PDB entry 6WMP | electron microscopy, 2.98 A resolution | chains C and R of the 8 polymer chains in the assembly

# Chain C
Name: DNA-directed RNA polymerase subunit beta
From: Francisella tularensis subsp. holarctica (strain LVS)
Notes: EC 2.7.7.6
Reference sequence: Q2A1M7 (RPOB_FRATH); residues 1-1358 here = UniProt positions 1-1358
Sequence (1358 residues; each row starts with the number of its first residue):
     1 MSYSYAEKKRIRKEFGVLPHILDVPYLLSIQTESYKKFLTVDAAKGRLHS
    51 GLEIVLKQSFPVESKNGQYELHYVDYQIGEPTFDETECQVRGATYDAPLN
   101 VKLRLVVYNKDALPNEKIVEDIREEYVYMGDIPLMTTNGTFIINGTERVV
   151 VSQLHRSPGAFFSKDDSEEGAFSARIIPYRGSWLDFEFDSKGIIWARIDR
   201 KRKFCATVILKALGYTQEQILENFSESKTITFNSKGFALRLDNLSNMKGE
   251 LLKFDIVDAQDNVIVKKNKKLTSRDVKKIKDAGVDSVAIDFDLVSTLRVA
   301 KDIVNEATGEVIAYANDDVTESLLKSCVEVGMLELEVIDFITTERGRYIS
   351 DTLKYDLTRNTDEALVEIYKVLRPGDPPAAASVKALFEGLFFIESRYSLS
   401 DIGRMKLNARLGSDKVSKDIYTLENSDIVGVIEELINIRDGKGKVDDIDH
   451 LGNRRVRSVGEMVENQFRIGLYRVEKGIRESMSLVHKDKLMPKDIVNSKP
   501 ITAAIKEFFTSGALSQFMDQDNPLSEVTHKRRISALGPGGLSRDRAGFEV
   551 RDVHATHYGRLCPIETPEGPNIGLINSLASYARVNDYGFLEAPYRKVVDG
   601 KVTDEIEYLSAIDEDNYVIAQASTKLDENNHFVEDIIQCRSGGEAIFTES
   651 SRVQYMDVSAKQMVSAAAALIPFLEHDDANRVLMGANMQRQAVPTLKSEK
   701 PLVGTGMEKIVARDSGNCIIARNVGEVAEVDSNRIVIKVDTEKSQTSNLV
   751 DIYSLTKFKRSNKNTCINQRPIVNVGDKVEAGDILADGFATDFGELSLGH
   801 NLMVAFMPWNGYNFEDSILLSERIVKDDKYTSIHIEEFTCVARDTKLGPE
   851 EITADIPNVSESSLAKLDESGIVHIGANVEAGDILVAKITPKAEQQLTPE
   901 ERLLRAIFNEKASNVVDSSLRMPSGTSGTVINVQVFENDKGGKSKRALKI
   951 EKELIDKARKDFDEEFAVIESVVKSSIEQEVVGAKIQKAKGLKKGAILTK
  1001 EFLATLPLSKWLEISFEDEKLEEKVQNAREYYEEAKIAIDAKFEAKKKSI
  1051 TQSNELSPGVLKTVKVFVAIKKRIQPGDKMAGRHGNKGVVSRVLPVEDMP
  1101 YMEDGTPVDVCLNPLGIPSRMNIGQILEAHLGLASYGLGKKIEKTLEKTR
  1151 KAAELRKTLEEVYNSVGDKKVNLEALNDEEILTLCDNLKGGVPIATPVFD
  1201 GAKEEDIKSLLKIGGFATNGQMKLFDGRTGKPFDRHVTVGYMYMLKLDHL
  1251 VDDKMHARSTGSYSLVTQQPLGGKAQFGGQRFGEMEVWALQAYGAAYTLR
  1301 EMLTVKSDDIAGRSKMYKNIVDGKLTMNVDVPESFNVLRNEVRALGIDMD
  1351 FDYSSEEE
Unresolved in the structure: 224-344, 984-1022, 1357-1358

# Chain R
Molecule: 10-nt RNA strand
From: Francisella tularensis subsp. holarctica LVS
Sequence (10 nucleotides; numbered 11 to 20; the number before each row is that of its first residue):
    11 AGGAGAGGUA
Bound ions: Mg2+: A20 (shared with 3 residues of chain D)

# Interface between chain C and chain R
Pairs across the interface (17; chain C residue first):
  Ala-513(C) with A16(R), sugar contact
  Gln-516(C) with A16(R), phosphate contact; G17(R), phosphate contact
  Arg-543(C) with A16(R), salt bridge to the phosphate; G17(R), salt bridge to the phosphate
  Pro-567(C) with G18(R), phosphate contact
  Asn-571(C) with G18(R), phosphate contact
  Ile-575(C) with G17(R), phosphate contact
  Gln-691(C) with G18(R), phosphate contact; U19(R), hydrogen bond to the phosphate
  Lys-1079(C) with U19(R), phosphate contact; A20(R), salt bridge to the phosphate
  Lys-1087(C) with A20(R), salt bridge to the phosphate
  His-1249(C) with U19(R), sugar contact
  Ser-1264(C) with G12(R), phosphate contact
  Leu-1271(C) with A11(R), sugar contact; G12(R), phosphate contact
Other interface residues (no listed pair), chain C (17 interface residues in all): Gly-512, Leu-536, Arg-690, Leu-1265, Gln-1276
Other interface residues (no listed pair), chain R (8 interface residues in all): G15

# Summary
The interface between chain C and chain R involves 17 residues on one side and 8 on the other; the contacts
include 1 hydrogen bond and 4 salt bridges. Among the polar pairs are Gln-691(C)/U19(R), Arg-543(C)/A16(R) and
Arg-543(C)/G17(R).
Chain C is DNA-directed RNA polymerase subunit beta (Francisella tularensis subsp. holarctica (strain LVS))
and chain R is a 10-nt RNA strand (Francisella tularensis subsp. holarctica LVS); the structure, F. tularensis
RNAPs70-iglA DNA complex, was determined by electron microscopy, deposited together with 6WMU.
